6LIN - chains A and B; structure by X-ray diffraction, 2.67 A resolution.

[Chain A (and B)]
Name: [Pyruvate dehydrogenase (acetyl-transferring)] kinase isozyme 2, mitochondrial
Source organism: Homo sapiens
Notes: EC 2.7.11.2; chain B of this document is another copy of the same molecule, construct and numbering; everything in this record applies to it too
Reference sequence: Q15119 (PDK2_HUMAN); numbering as in UniProt (aligned over 6-386)
Amino-acid sequence (411 residues; each row starts with the number of its first residue; numbers below 1 keep their minus sign (Met-24 is residue -24)):
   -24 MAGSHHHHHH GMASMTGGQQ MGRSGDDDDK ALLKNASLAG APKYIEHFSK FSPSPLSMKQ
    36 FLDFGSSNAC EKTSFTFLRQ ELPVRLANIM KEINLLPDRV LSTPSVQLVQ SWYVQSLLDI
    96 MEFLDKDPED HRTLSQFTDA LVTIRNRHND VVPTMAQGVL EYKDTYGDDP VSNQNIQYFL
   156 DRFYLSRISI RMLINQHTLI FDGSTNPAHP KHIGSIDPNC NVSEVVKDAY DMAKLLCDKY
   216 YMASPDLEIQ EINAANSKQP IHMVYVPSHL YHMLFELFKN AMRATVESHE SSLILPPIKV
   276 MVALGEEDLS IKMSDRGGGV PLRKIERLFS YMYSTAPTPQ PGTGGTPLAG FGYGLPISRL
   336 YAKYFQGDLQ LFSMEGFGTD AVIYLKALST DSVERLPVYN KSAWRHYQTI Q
Unresolved in the structure: -24 to 3, 309-325, 386 (chain B: -24 to 12, 313-323, 386)
Sequence notes: expression tag (-24 to 5)
Ligand contacts: EH0 (4-[[[4-[3,5-bis(fluoranyl)-4-(4-oxidanyl-4-oxidanylidene-butoxy)phenyl]-5-[5-chloranyl-2,4-bis(oxidanyl)phenyl]-1,2-oxazol-3-yl]carbonylamino]methyl]benzoic acid): Leu252, Asn255, Ala256, Arg258, Ala259, Asp290, Gly292, Gly293, Gly294, Val295, Pro296, Lys299, Arg302, Leu303, Ser305, Tyr308, Gly327, Leu330, Leu346, Glu350, Thr354
UniProt features mapped onto this chain:
  - binding site (ATP): Glu251 to Arg258, Asp290, Ser309, Thr310, Gly325 to Leu330
  - modified residue: Tyr215 (Phosphotyrosine), Tyr216 (Phosphotyrosine), Lys376 (N6-succinyllysine)
  - natural variant: Gly342 (G342R: In a glioblastoma multiforme sample)

[Chain A / chain B interface]
Pairs across the interface (55):
  Ile227(A) with Gly351(B); Phe352(B), hydrophobic
  Ala229(A) with Gly351(B)
  Met276(A) with Met349(B); Phe352(B), hydrophobic
  Ala278(A) with Met349(B), hydrophobic; Glu350(B)
  Gly280(A) with Glu350(B)
  Glu281(A) with Glu350(B), hydrogen bond (backbone-side chain)
  Glu282(A) with Arg298(B), salt bridge; Glu350(B), hydrogen bond (backbone-side chain)
  Asp283(A) with Pro296(B); Leu297(B), hydrogen bond (side chain-backbone); Glu350(B), hydrogen bond (backbone-side chain)
  Ser285(A) with Met349(B)
  Lys287(A) with Phe347(B); Met349(B); Asp355(B), salt bridge
  Pro296(A) with Glu282(B); Asp283(B)
  Leu297(A) with Asp283(B), hydrogen bond (backbone-side chain); Asp343(B); Gln345(B); Tyr359(B), hydrophobic
  Arg298(A) with Glu282(B), salt bridge
  Asp343(A) with Leu297(B)
  Phe347(A) with Gln345(B); Phe347(B), hydrophobic; Tyr359(B)
  Ser348(A) with Tyr359(B), hydrogen bond (backbone-side chain)
  Met349(A) with Met276(B), hydrophobic; Ser285(B); Ile286(B); Lys287(B), hydrogen bond
  Glu350(A) with Ala278(B); Gly280(B); Glu281(B), hydrogen bond (side chain-backbone); Glu282(B), hydrogen bond (side chain-backbone); Asp283(B), hydrogen bond (side chain-backbone)
  Gly351(A) with Ile227(B); Ala229(B)
  Phe352(A) with Ile227(B), hydrophobic; Met276(B), hydrophobic
  Asp355(A) with Phe347(B); Asp355(B)
  Tyr359(A) with Leu297(B), hydrophobic; Phe347(B); Ser348(B), hydrogen bond (side chain-backbone)
  Tyr382(A) with Arg380(B), hydrogen bond; Thr384(B)
  Gln383(A) with Gln383(B); Thr384(B); Ile385(B)
  Thr384(A) with Gln383(B)
  Ile385(A) with Gln383(B)
Interface residues without a listed pair, chain A (32 interface residues in all): Leu279, Ile286, Val295, Lys299, Gln345, Val357
Interface residues without a listed pair, chain B (31 interface residues in all): Leu279, Val295, Leu346

[In short]
32 residues of chain A face 31 of chain B across their interface, with 12 hydrogen bonds and 3 salt bridges.
Among the polar pairs are Glu282(A)-Arg298(B), Lys287(A)-Asp355(B) and Glu281(A)-Glu350(B). Chain A binds
compound EH0. UniProt lists 17 ATP-binding residues on chain A.
Chain A and chain B are both [Pyruvate dehydrogenase (acetyl-transferring)] kinase isozyme 2, mitochondrial
(Homo sapiens); the structure, Crystal structure of human PDK2 complexed with GM10030, was determined by X-ray
diffraction (same publication as 6LIO).
